PDB entry 5UKB | X-ray diffraction, 5.47 A resolution (low resolution: residue-level contacts below are approximate; hydrogen-bond / salt-bridge calls are withheld) | chains B and R of the 11 polymer chains in the assembly

Chain B:
Name: Nucleocapsid
Organism: Vesicular stomatitis Indiana virus
UniProtKB: A6H4P1 (A6H4P1_9RHAB); residue numbers follow UniProt; this construct covers 2-422
Sequence (423 residues; row label = number of the first residue in the row; numbering starts at 0):
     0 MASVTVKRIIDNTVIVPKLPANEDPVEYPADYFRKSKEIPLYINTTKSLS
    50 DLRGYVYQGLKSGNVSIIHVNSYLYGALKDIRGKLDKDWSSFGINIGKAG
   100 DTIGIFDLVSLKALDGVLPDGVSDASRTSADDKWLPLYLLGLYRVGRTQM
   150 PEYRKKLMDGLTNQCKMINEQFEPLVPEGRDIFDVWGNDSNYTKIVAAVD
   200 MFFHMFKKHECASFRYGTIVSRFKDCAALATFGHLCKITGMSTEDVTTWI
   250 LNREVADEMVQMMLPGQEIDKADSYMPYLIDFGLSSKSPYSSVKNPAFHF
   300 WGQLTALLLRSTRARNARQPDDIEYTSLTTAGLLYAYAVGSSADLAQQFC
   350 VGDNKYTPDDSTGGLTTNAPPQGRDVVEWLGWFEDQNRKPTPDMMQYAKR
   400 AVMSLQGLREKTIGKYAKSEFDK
Not modelled in the structure: 0-1, 115-116
Sequence notes: expression tag (0-1)

Chain R:
Molecule: 45-nt RNA strand
Organism: Escherichia coli
Sequence (45 nucleotides; row label = number of the first residue in the row):
     1 UUUUUUUUUUUUUUUUUUUUUUUUUUUUUUUUUUUUUUUUUUUUU

Interface between chain B and chain R:
Pairs across the interface (35; chain B residue first):
  Asp23(B) - U11(R)
  Arg143(B) - U17(R)
  Arg143(B) - U18(R)
  Met149(B) - U15(R)
  Tyr152(B) - U15(R)
  Tyr152(B) - U16(R)
  Tyr152(B) - U17(R)
  Lys206(B) - U19(R)
  Lys206(B) - U20(R)
  Arg214(B) - U19(R)
  Tyr215(B) - U19(R)
  Ile218(B) - U18(R)
  Ile218(B) - U19(R)
  Asp224(B) - U11(R)
  Asp224(B) - U12(R)
  Asp224(B) - U13(R)
  Cys225(B) - U13(R)
  Ala226(B) - U13(R)
  Ser285(B) - U11(R)
  Lys286(B) - U11(R)
  Lys286(B) - U12(R)
  Ser287(B) - U12(R)
  Ser290(B) - U12(R)
  Ser290(B) - U13(R)
  Ser291(B) - U13(R)
  Val292(B) - U12(R)
  Val292(B) - U13(R)
  Arg312(B) - U14(R)
  Asn315(B) - U14(R)
  Asn315(B) - U16(R)
  Ala316(B) - U14(R)
  Arg317(B) - U15(R)
  Arg408(B) - U14(R)
  Arg408(B) - U15(R)
  Arg408(B) - U16(R)
Interface residues without a listed pair, chain B (29 interface residues in all): Glu151, Lys155, Asp158, Val219, Lys223, Pro319, Asp320

Overview:
Chain B and chain R form an interface of 29 and 10 residues respectively.
Chain B is Nucleocapsid (Vesicular stomatitis Indiana virus) and chain R is a 45-nt RNA strand (Escherichia
coli); the structure, Vsv N protein in complex with inhibitory nanobody 1004, was determined by X-ray
diffraction (same publication as 5UK4).
